3SW8 - chain P; structure by X-ray diffraction, 1.70 A resolution.

== Chain P ==
Protein: Peptide deformylase 3
Organism: Streptococcus pneumoniae
Notes: EC 3.5.1.88
UniProt: Q939R9 (Q939R9_STRPN); residue numbers follow UniProt; this construct covers 1-203
Chain sequence (203 residues; row label = number of the first residue in the row):
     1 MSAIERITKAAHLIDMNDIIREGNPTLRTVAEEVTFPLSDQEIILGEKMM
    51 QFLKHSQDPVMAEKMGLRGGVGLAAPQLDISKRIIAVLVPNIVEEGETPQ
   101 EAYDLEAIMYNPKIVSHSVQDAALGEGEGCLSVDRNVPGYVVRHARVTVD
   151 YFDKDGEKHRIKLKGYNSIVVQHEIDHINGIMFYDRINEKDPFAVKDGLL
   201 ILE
Disordered / not traced: 1, 93-100
Metal / ion sites: Ni2+: Cys-130, His-173, His-177 (together with 5LI)
Small-molecule neighbours: 5LI (2,3-dichloro-N-{2-[formyl(hydroxy)amino]ethyl}benzamide): Gly-69, Gly-70, Val-71, Gly-72, Leu-73, Gln-77, Leu-124, Glu-128, Gly-129, Cys-130, Leu-131, Ser-132, Ile-169, Val-170, His-173, Glu-174, His-177

== In short ==
Bound to chain P: compound 5LI. Cys-130, His-173 and His-177 form the Ni2+ site.
Chain P is Peptide deformylase 3 (Streptococcus pneumoniae); the structure, Strep Peptide Deformylase with a
time dependent dichlorobenzamide-reverse hydroxamic acid, was determined by X-ray diffraction, deposited
together with 3STR and 3SVJ.
